6YBQ - chains A and B of the 12 polymer chains in the assembly; structure by electron microscopy, 1.96 A resolution.

Chain A (and B):
Protein: Propionyl-CoA carboxylase beta chain
Source organism: Methylorubrum extorquens (strain ATCC 14718 / DSM 1338 / JCM 2805 / NCIMB 9133 / AM1)
Notes: EC 6.4.1.3; chain B of this document is another copy of the same molecule, construct and numbering; everything in this record applies to it too
UniProtKB: C5AP75 (C5AP75_METEA); residues 1-510 here = UniProt positions 1-510
Sequence (510 residues; each row starts with the number of its first residue):
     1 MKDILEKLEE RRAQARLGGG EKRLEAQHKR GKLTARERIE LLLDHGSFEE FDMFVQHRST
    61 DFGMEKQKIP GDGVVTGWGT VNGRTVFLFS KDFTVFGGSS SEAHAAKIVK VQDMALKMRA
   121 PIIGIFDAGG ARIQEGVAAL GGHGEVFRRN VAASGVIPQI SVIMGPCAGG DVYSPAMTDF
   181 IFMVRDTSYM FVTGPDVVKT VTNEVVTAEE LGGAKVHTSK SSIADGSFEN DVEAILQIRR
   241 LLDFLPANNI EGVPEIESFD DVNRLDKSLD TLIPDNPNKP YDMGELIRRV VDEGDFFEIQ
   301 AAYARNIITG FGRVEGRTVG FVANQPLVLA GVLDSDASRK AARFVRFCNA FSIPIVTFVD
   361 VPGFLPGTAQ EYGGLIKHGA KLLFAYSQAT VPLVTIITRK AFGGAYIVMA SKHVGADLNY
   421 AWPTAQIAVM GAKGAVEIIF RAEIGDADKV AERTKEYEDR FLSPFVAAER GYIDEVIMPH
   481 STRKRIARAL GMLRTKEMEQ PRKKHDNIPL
Disordered / not traced: 1-4
Differences from the reference sequence: engineered mutation Ser100 (Leu in C5AP75), His143 (Tyr in C5AP75), Ile407 (Asp in C5AP75), Val450 (Ile in C5AP75), Arg502 (Trp in C5AP75)
Small-molecule neighbours:
  - BTI (5-(hexahydro-2-oxo-1H-thieno[3,4-d]imidazol-6-yl)pentanal), molecule 1: Thr193, Val197, Thr200, Val201
  - BTI, molecule 2: Val332, Pro362, Gly363, Phe364, Pro366
  - coenzyme A (COA), molecule 1: Arg23, Phe93, Phe96, Gly97, Ser99, Ala128, Gly129, Gly130, Ala131, Arg132, Ile133, Gln134, Pro166, Ala168, Tyr189, Asp196
  - coenzyme A (COA), molecule 2: Met430, Ile438, Arg441
From the paper describing this entry:
  - contacts within the chain: His143-Asp171 (hydrogen bond)
  - specificity-determining residues: His143 (proposed by the authors, not directly observed)
  - conformationally variable residues (loop rearrangement): Lys496 to Lys503

How chain A and chain B interact:
Residue-residue contacts (165; chain A residue first):
  Asp61(A) - Arg460(B)  salt bridge
  Phe62(A) - Phe440(B)  hydrophobic
  Phe62(A) - Phe461(B)  hydrophobic
  Glu102(A) - Arg470(B)  salt bridge
  Ile133(A) - Met430(B)  hydrophobic
  Ile133(A) - Ile439(B)  hydrophobic
  Gly136(A) - Val429(B)
  Val137(A) - Val429(B)
  Val137(A) - Val466(B)  hydrophobic
  Ala138(A) - Arg470(B)
  Ala138(A) - Tyr472(B)
  Leu140(A) - Gly403(B)
  Leu140(A) - Ile407(B)
  Gly141(A) - His413(B)
  His143(A) - Ile407(B)
  Gly144(A) - Ile407(B)
  Gly144(A) - His413(B)
  Glu145(A) - His413(B)
  Phe147(A) - Leu383(B)  hydrophobic
  Phe147(A) - Ile407(B)  hydrophobic
  Arg148(A) - Lys412(B)  hydrogen bond (side chain-backbone)
  Arg148(A) - His413(B)  hydrogen bond (side chain-backbone)
  Arg148(A) - Val414(B)
  Arg148(A) - Gly415(B)
  Val151(A) - Phe384(B)  hydrophobic
  Val151(A) - Ser387(B)
  Val151(A) - Lys503(B)
  Ala152(A) - Pro501(B)
  Ala152(A) - Lys503(B)  hydrogen bond (backbone-side chain)
  Ser154(A) - Phe384(B)
  Ser154(A) - Lys503(B)  hydrogen bond (backbone-side chain)
  Ser154(A) - Asp506(B)
  Ser154(A) - Asn507(B)  hydrogen bond (side chain-backbone)
  Gly155(A) - His505(B)
  Val156(A) - Arg502(B)
  Val156(A) - Lys503(B)
  Tyr173(A) - Phe364(B)
  Tyr173(A) - Ile376(B)
  Ala176(A) - Ile376(B)
  Ala176(A) - Ala380(B)  hydrophobic
  Met177(A) - Ala380(B)
  Met177(A) - Leu383(B)  hydrophobic
  Met177(A) - Phe384(B)
  Asp179(A) - Asn507(B)  hydrogen bond
  Met190(A) - Ile376(B)  hydrophobic
  Phe191(A) - Glu371(B)
  Val192(A) - Phe364(B)  hydrophobic
  Val192(A) - Glu371(B)  hydrogen bond (backbone-side chain)
  Thr193(A) - Pro366(B)
  Thr193(A) - Glu371(B)
  Val197(A) - Pro366(B)  hydrophobic
  Val198(A) - Gly367(B)
  Glu204(A) - Thr368(B)  hydrogen bond
  Glu210(A) - Tyr372(B)  hydrogen bond (backbone-side chain)
  Leu211(A) - Glu371(B)
  Leu211(A) - Tyr372(B)
  Val216(A) - Tyr372(B)  hydrophobic
  His217(A) - Ile376(B)
  Lys220(A) - Tyr372(B)
  Ser221(A) - Glu371(B)
  Ser221(A) - Tyr372(B)
  Ser221(A) - Gly374(B)
  Ser222(A) - Lys377(B)  hydrogen bond (backbone-side chain)
  Ile223(A) - Ile376(B)  hydrophobic
  Ile223(A) - Lys377(B)  hydrogen bond (backbone-side chain)
  Asn249(A) - Arg502(B)
  Asn249(A) - Lys503(B)
  Arg339(A) - Leu510(B)  hydrogen bond (side chain-backbone)
  Ala342(A) - Leu510(B)  hydrophobic
  Arg343(A) - Asn507(B)  hydrogen bond (side chain-backbone)
  Arg343(A) - Ile508(B)
  Arg343(A) - Pro509(B)
  Arg343(A) - Leu510(B)
  Arg346(A) - His505(B)
  Arg346(A) - Asp506(B)  salt bridge
  Arg346(A) - Ile508(B)
  Asn349(A) - Lys504(B)  hydrogen bond (backbone-side chain)
  Asn349(A) - His505(B)  hydrogen bond
  Phe364(A) - Tyr173(B)
  Phe364(A) - Val192(B)  hydrophobic
  Pro366(A) - Thr193(B)
  Pro366(A) - Thr202(B)
  Gly367(A) - Val198(B)
  Thr368(A) - Glu204(B)  hydrogen bond
  Thr368(A) - Leu211(B)
  Glu371(A) - Phe191(B)
  Glu371(A) - Val192(B)  hydrogen bond (side chain-backbone)
  Glu371(A) - Thr193(B)
  Glu371(A) - Leu211(B)
  Glu371(A) - Ser221(B)
  Tyr372(A) - Glu210(B)  hydrogen bond (side chain-backbone)
  Tyr372(A) - Leu211(B)
  Tyr372(A) - Val216(B)  hydrophobic
  Tyr372(A) - Lys220(B)
  Tyr372(A) - Ser221(B)
  Gly374(A) - Ser221(B)
  Ile376(A) - Tyr173(B)
  Ile376(A) - Ala176(B)  hydrophobic
  Ile376(A) - Val192(B)  hydrophobic
  Ile376(A) - Ile223(B)  hydrophobic
  Lys377(A) - Ser222(B)  hydrogen bond (side chain-backbone)
  Lys377(A) - Ile223(B)
  Ala380(A) - Tyr173(B)
  Ala380(A) - Ala176(B)  hydrophobic
  Ala380(A) - Met177(B)
  Lys381(A) - Leu510(B)  hydrogen bond (side chain-backbone)
  Leu383(A) - Phe147(B)  hydrophobic
  Leu383(A) - Tyr173(B)  hydrophobic
  Leu383(A) - Met177(B)  hydrophobic
  Phe384(A) - Val151(B)  hydrophobic
  Phe384(A) - Ser154(B)
  Phe384(A) - Met177(B)
  Ser387(A) - Val151(B)
  Thr390(A) - Lys504(B)  hydrogen bond
  Gly403(A) - Leu140(B)
  Tyr406(A) - Leu140(B)  hydrophobic
  Ile407(A) - Leu140(B)
  Ile407(A) - His143(B)
  Ile407(A) - Gly144(B)
  Ile407(A) - Phe147(B)  hydrophobic
  Lys412(A) - Arg148(B)
  His413(A) - Gly141(B)
  His413(A) - Gly144(B)
  His413(A) - Glu145(B)
  His413(A) - Arg148(B)  hydrogen bond (backbone-side chain)
  Gly415(A) - Arg148(B)
  Val429(A) - Gly136(B)
  Val429(A) - Val137(B)
  Met430(A) - Ile133(B)  hydrophobic
  Ile439(A) - Ile133(B)  hydrophobic
  Arg460(A) - Asp61(B)  salt bridge
  Phe461(A) - Phe62(B)  hydrophobic
  Val466(A) - Val137(B)  hydrophobic
  Arg470(A) - Glu102(B)  salt bridge
  Arg470(A) - Ala138(B)
  Tyr472(A) - Ala138(B)
  Pro501(A) - Ala152(B)
  Arg502(A) - Val156(B)
  Arg502(A) - Asn249(B)  hydrogen bond (backbone-side chain)
  Lys503(A) - Val151(B)
  Lys503(A) - Ala152(B)  hydrogen bond (side chain-backbone)
  Lys503(A) - Ser154(B)  hydrogen bond (side chain-backbone)
  Lys503(A) - Gly155(B)
  Lys503(A) - Val156(B)
  Lys504(A) - Asn349(B)  hydrogen bond (side chain-backbone)
  Lys504(A) - Ser352(B)
  Lys504(A) - Thr390(B)  hydrogen bond
  Lys504(A) - Val391(B)
  His505(A) - Gly155(B)
  His505(A) - Arg346(B)
  His505(A) - Asn349(B)  hydrogen bond
  His505(A) - Gln388(B)
  Asp506(A) - Ser154(B)
  Asp506(A) - Arg346(B)  salt bridge
  Asn507(A) - Ser154(B)  hydrogen bond (backbone-side chain)
  Asn507(A) - Asp179(B)  hydrogen bond
  Asn507(A) - Arg343(B)  hydrogen bond (backbone-side chain)
  Asn507(A) - Arg346(B)
  Ile508(A) - Arg343(B)
  Ile508(A) - Arg346(B)
  Pro509(A) - Ala176(B)
  Pro509(A) - Arg343(B)
  Leu510(A) - Arg339(B)  hydrogen bond (backbone-side chain)
  Leu510(A) - Lys381(B)  hydrogen bond (backbone-side chain)
  Leu510(A) - Leu510(B)  hydrophobic
Also at the interface, not in a pair above, chain A (102 interface residues in all): Val172, Val201, Thr202, Val206, Phe347, Ala350, Leu375, His378, Gly379, Gln388, Val391, Val414, Ile427, Ala428, Ala435, Ile438, Phe440, Tyr457, Gln500
Also at the interface, not in a pair above, chain B (101 interface residues in all): Val172, Met190, Val197, Val201, Val206, His217, Ala342, Phe347, Ala350, Leu375, His378, Gly379, Tyr406, Ile427, Ala428, Tyr457, Gln500

Summary:
The interface between chain A and chain B involves 102 residues on one side and 101 on the other; the contacts
include 33 hydrogen bonds and 6 salt bridges. Polar contacts include Asp61(A)-Arg460(B), Glu102(A)-Arg470(B)
and Arg346(A)-Asp506(B). Chain A binds coenzyme A and compound BTI. The paper reports the specificity
determinant His143(A); conformational variability at Lys496(A).
Both chains are Propionyl-CoA carboxylase beta chain (Methylorubrum extorquens (strain ATCC 14718 / DSM 1338 /
JCM 2805 / NCIMB 9133 / AM1)). Entry 6YBQ (Engineered glycolyl-CoA carboxylase (quintuple mutant) with bound
CoA) was determined by electron microscopy, deposited together with 6YBP.
